7MHA - chains H and L of the 3 polymer chains in the assembly; structure by X-ray diffraction, 2.79 A resolution.

Chain H:
Protein: Reaction center protein H chain
Organism: Rhodobacter sphaeroides
UniProt: P0C0Y7 (RCEH_RHOSH); residues 1-259 here = UniProt positions 1-259
Amino-acid sequence (266 residues; numbered 1 to 266; the number before each row is that of its first residue):
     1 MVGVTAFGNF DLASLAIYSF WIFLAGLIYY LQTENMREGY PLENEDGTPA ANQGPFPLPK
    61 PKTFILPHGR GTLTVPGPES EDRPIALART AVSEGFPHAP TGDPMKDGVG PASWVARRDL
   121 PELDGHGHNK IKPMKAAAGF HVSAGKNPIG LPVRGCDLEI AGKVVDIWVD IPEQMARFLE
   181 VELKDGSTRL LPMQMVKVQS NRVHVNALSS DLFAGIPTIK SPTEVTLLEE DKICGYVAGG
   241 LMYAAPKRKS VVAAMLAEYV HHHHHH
Disordered / not traced: 1-10, 250-266
Sequence notes: expression tag (260-266)

Chain L:
Protein: Reaction center protein L chain
Organism: Rhodobacter sphaeroides
UniProt: P0C0Y8 (RCEL_RHOSH); residues 0-281 here correspond to UniProt positions 1-282 (UniProt number = residue number + 1)
Amino-acid sequence (282 residues; row label = number of the first residue in the row; numbering starts at 0):
     0 MALLSFERKY RVPGGTLVGG NLFDFWVGPF YVGFFGVATF FFAALGIILI AWSAVLQGTW
    60 NPQLISVYPP ALEYGLGGAP LAKGGLWQII TICATGAFVS WALREVEICR KLGIGYHIPF
   120 AFAFAILAYL TLVLFRPVMM GAWGYAFPYG IWTHLDWVSN TGYTYGNFHY NPAHMIAISF
   180 FFTNALALAL HGALVLSAAN PEKGKEMRTP DHEDTFFRDL VGYSIGTLGI HRLGLLLSLS
   240 AVFFSALCMI ITGTIWFDQW VDWWQWWVKL PWWANIPGGI NG
Disordered / not traced: 0
Metal / ion sites: Fe ion: His190, His230 (shared with 3 residues of chain M)
Residues lining bound ligands:
  - bacteriochlorophyll a (BCL), molecule 1: Ile46, Tyr128, Leu131, Phe146, Ile150, Trp151, His153, Leu154, Trp156, Val157
  - bacteriochlorophyll a (BCL), molecule 2: Phe97, Phe121, Ala124, Ile125, Ala127, Tyr128, Leu131, Trp156, Val157, Ser158, Thr160, Gly161, Tyr162, Asn166, Phe167, His168, His173, Ala176, Ile177, Phe180, Phe181, Ser244, Ala245, Cys247, Met248
  - bacteriochlorophyll a (BCL), molecule 3: Val157, Tyr162, His168, Phe181
  - bacteriochlorophyll a (BCL), molecule 4: His168, His173, Met174, Ile177, Ser178, Phe181, Thr182, Leu185
  - bacteriopheophytin a (BPH), molecule 1: Thr38, Phe41, Ala42, Gly45, Ile49, Ile89, Cys92, Ala93, Ala96, Phe97, Trp100, Glu104, Ile117, Ala120, Phe121, Phe123, Ala124, Tyr128, Phe146, Tyr148, Gly149, Ile150, His153, Phe180, Ser237, Leu238, Val241
  - bacteriopheophytin a (BPH), molecule 2: Phe181, Ala184, Leu185, Ala188, Leu189, Phe216, Leu219, Val220
  - ubiquinone-10 (U10): Leu189, His190, Leu193, Val194, Glu212, Asp213, Phe216, Tyr222, Ser223, Ile224, Gly225, Thr226, Ile229, Leu232

How chain H and chain L interact:
Residue-residue contacts (63):
  Gly39(H) - Leu3(L)
  Gly39(H) - Ser4(L)  hydrogen bond (backbone-backbone)
  Gly39(H) - Phe5(L)
  Tyr40(H) - Leu3(L)  hydrophobic
  Leu42(H) - Ala1(L)  hydrophobic
  Leu42(H) - Leu2(L)
  Leu42(H) - Leu3(L)  hydrophobic
  Glu43(H) - Ala1(L)
  Glu43(H) - Leu2(L)  hydrogen bond (backbone-backbone)
  Glu43(H) - Ser4(L)
  Glu45(H) - Arg7(L)
  Ala50(H) - Ala1(L)  hydrophobic
  Lys62(H) - Asn199(L)  hydrogen bond
  Phe64(H) - Ala198(L)
  Phe64(H) - Met206(L)  hydrophobic
  Ile65(H) - Gly203(L)
  Ile65(H) - Glu205(L)
  Ile65(H) - Met206(L)  hydrogen bond (backbone-backbone)
  Pro67(H) - Glu205(L)
  Pro67(H) - Met206(L)
  His68(H) - Glu205(L)
  Glu79(H) - Ser4(L)
  Glu81(H) - Ser4(L)
  Glu81(H) - Phe5(L)
  Glu81(H) - Lys8(L)  salt bridge
  Leu87(H) - Arg7(L)
  Leu87(H) - Lys8(L)
  Ala88(H) - Arg7(L)
  Arg89(H) - Arg7(L)
  Gly95(H) - Phe24(L)
  Gly95(H) - Trp25(L)  hydrogen bond (backbone-backbone)
  Phe96(H) - Phe24(L)  hydrophobic
  Pro97(H) - Arg10(L)
  Pro97(H) - Val11(L)
  Pro97(H) - Pro12(L)
  Pro97(H) - Asp23(L)
  Pro97(H) - Trp25(L)
  His98(H) - Arg7(L)
  His98(H) - Arg10(L)  hydrogen bond (backbone-backbone)
  His98(H) - Val11(L)
  His98(H) - Pro12(L)
  Val109(H) - Lys8(L)
  Gly110(H) - Lys8(L)  hydrogen bond (backbone-backbone)
  Gly110(H) - Tyr9(L)
  Gly110(H) - Val11(L)
  Pro111(H) - Lys110(L)
  Pro111(H) - Gly112(L)
  Ser113(H) - Lys8(L)
  Ser113(H) - Tyr9(L)
  Trp114(H) - Lys8(L)
  Asp124(H) - Asp210(L)
  Gly125(H) - Thr208(L)
  Gly125(H) - Asp210(L)  hydrogen bond (backbone-side chain)
  Pro172(H) - Asp210(L)
  Glu173(H) - Pro209(L)
  Glu173(H) - Thr226(L)  hydrogen bond
  Ala238(H) - Gly112(L)
  Met242(H) - Pro12(L)
  Met242(H) - Gly13(L)
  Met242(H) - Gly14(L)
  Met242(H) - Arg109(L)
  Met242(H) - Lys110(L)
  Tyr243(H) - Val11(L)
Also at the interface, not in a pair above, chain H (42 interface residues in all): Glu38, Pro41, Leu66, Arg83, Ile85, Ala99, Pro100, Val115, Lys130, Met175
Also at the interface, not in a pair above, chain L (32 interface residues in all): Leu111, Lys204, Asp213, Leu227

Summary:
42 residues of chain H and 32 residues of chain L are in contact, with 9 hydrogen bonds and 1 salt bridge.
Polar contacts include Glu81(H)-Lys8(L), Lys62(H)-Asn199(L) and Gly125(H)-Asp210(L). Ligands of chain L: 4
copies of bacteriochlorophyll a, bacteriopheophytin a and ubiquinone-10.
Here chain H is Reaction center protein H chain and chain L is Reaction center protein L chain, both from
Rhodobacter sphaeroides. Entry 7MHA (Crystal structure of R. sphaeroides Photosynthetic Reaction Center
variant; W252V mutant) was determined by X-ray diffraction.
